1CEB - chain A; structure by X-ray diffraction, 2.07 A resolution.

# Chain A
Molecule: Plasminogen
Organism: Homo sapiens
Notes: EC 3.4.21.7; fragment: kringle 1
UniProt: P00747 (PLMN_HUMAN); residues 1-85 here correspond to UniProt positions 103-187 (UniProt number = residue number + 102)
Chain sequence (88 residues; each row starts with the number of its first residue; numbers below 1 keep their minus sign (Leu-1 is residue -1)):
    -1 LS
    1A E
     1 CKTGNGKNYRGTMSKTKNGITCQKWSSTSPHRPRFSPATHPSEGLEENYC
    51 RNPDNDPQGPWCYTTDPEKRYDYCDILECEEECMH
Disordered / not traced: -1 to 0, 80-85
Cystine bridges: Cys1-Cys79, Cys22-Cys62, Cys50-Cys74
Small-molecule neighbours: AMH (trans-4-aminomethylcyclohexane-1-carboxylic acid): Arg34, Phe35, Asp54, Asp56, Trp61, Tyr63, Arg70, Tyr71, Tyr73
Curated features (UniProtKB/Swiss-Prot):
  - binding site (L-lysine): Arg34, Asp56, Arg70
  - site (Interacts with fibrin): Arg32, Arg34

# Overview
Chain A binds compound AMH. UniProt lists 3 L-lysine-binding residues.
Chain A is Plasminogen (Homo sapiens); the structure, The structure of the non-covalent complex of recombinant
kringle 1 domain of human plasminogen with amcha ..., was determined by X-ray diffraction, deposited together
with 1CEA.
